PDB entry 8YH9 | electron microscopy, 3.35 A resolution | chains C and F of the 10 polymer chains in the assembly

# Chain C
Molecule: 60-nt crRNA
Source organism: Selenomonas sp
Sequence (60 nucleotides; numbered 1 to 60; the number before each row is that of its first residue):
     1 UUUAGAAGGA GAAGUCAUUU AAUAAGGCCA CUGUUAAAAA GUGUACCGCC GGAUAGGCGG

# Chain F
Protein: Cas7f
Source organism: Selenomonas sp
Amino-acid sequence (335 residues; each row starts with the number of its first residue):
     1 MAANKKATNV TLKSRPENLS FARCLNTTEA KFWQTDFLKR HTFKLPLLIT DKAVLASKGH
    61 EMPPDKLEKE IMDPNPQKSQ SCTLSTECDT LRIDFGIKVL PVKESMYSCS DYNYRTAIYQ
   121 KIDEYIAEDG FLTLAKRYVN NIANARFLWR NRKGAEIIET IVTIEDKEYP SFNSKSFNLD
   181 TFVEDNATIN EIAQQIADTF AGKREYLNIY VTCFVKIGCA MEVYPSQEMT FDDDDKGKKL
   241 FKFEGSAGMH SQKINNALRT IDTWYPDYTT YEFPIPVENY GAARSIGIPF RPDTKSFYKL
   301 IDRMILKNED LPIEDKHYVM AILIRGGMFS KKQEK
Unresolved in the structure: 1-11, 56-75, 332-335

# Interface between chain C and chain F
Contacting residue pairs (37):
  A22(C) - Tyr107(F)  hydrogen bond to the phosphate
  U23(C) - Ser20(F)  hydrogen bond to the base
  U23(C) - Phe21(F)  hydrogen bond to the sugar
  U23(C) - Ala22(F)  phosphate contact
  U23(C) - Tyr107(F)  sugar contact
  U23(C) - Gly327(F)  hydrogen bond to the sugar
  U23(C) - Met328(F)  hydrogen bond to the base
  A24(C) - Phe21(F)  sugar contact
  A24(C) - Ala22(F)  phosphate contact
  A24(C) - Arg23(F)  salt bridge to the phosphate
  A24(C) - Arg325(F)  hydrogen bond to the sugar
  A24(C) - Gly327(F)  sugar contact
  A24(C) - Met328(F)  base contact
  A25(C) - Arg23(F)  salt bridge to the phosphate
  A25(C) - Gln252(F)  sugar contact
  A25(C) - Asn255(F)  phosphate contact
  A25(C) - Arg325(F)  sugar contact
  G26(C) - Trp149(F)  base contact
  G26(C) - Gln252(F)  sugar contact
  G26(C) - Lys253(F)  sugar contact
  G26(C) - Asn256(F)  hydrogen bond to the phosphate
  G26(C) - Glu278(F)  phosphate contact
  G26(C) - Arg284(F)  salt bridge to the phosphate
  G26(C) - Ser285(F)  hydrogen bond to the base
  G27(C) - Gln227(F)  sugar contact
  G27(C) - His250(F)  salt bridge to the phosphate
  G27(C) - Gln252(F)  hydrogen bond to the phosphate
  C28(C) - Gln227(F)  base contact
  C28(C) - Lys253(F)  salt bridge to the phosphate
  C29(C) - Arg150(F)  salt bridge to the phosphate
  C29(C) - Gln227(F)  phosphate contact
  A30(C) - Arg150(F)  salt bridge to the phosphate
  C31(C) - Val54(F)  base contact
  C31(C) - Leu55(F)  sugar contact
  C31(C) - Gln77(F)  base contact
  U32(C) - Leu55(F)  phosphate contact
  G33(C) - Leu55(F)  phosphate contact
Interface residues without a listed pair, chain F (26 interface residues in all): Ala53, Glu228, Met229, Arg259

# In short
12 residues of chain C face 26 of chain F across their interface; the contacts include 9 hydrogen bonds and 7
salt bridges. Among the polar pairs are U23(C)-Ser20(F), U23(C)-Met328(F) and G26(C)-Ser285(F).
Chain C is a 60-nt crRNA and chain F is Cas7f, both from Selenomonas sp; the structure, Type I-FHNH Cascade
complex, was determined by electron microscopy (same publication as 8YDB, 8YEO and 8YHA).
